3AZN - chains C and I of the 10 polymer chains in the assembly; structure by X-ray diffraction, 3.00 A resolution.

[Chain C]
Name: Histone H2A type 1-B/E
Organism: Homo sapiens
UniProtKB: P04908 (H2A1B_HUMAN); residues 0-129 here correspond to UniProt positions 1-130 (UniProt number = residue number + 1)
Amino-acid sequence (133 residues; each row starts with the number of its first residue; numbers below 1 keep their minus sign (Gly-3 is residue -3)):
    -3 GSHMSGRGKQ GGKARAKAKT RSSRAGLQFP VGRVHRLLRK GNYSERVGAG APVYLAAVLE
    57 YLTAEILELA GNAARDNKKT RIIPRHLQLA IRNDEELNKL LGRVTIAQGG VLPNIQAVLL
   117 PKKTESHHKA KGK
Disordered / not traced: -3 to 10, 119-129
Differences from the reference sequence: expression tag (-3 to -1)
Curated features (UniProtKB/Swiss-Prot):
  - modified residue: Ser1 (N-acetylserine), Arg3 (Citrulline), Lys5 (N6-(2-hydroxyisobutyryl)lysine), Lys9 (N6-(2-hydroxyisobutyryl)lysine), Lys13 (N6-(beta-hydroxybutyryl)lysine), Lys36 (N6-(2-hydroxyisobutyryl)lysine), Lys74 (N6-(2-hydroxyisobutyryl)lysine), Lys75 (N6-(2-hydroxyisobutyryl)lysine), Lys95 (N6-(2-hydroxyisobutyryl)lysine), Gln104 (N5-methylglutamine), Lys118 (N6-(2-hydroxyisobutyryl)lysine), Lys119 (N6-crotonyllysine), Thr120 (Phosphothreonine), Lys125 (N6-crotonyllysine)
  - cross-link (Glycyl lysine isopeptide (Lys-Gly)): Lys13 (interchain with G-Cter in ubiquitin), Lys15 (interchain with G-Cter in ubiquitin), Lys119 (interchain with G-Cter in ubiquitin)

[Chain I]
Molecule: 146-nt DNA strand
Sequence (146 nucleotides; row label = number of the first residue in the row):
     1 ATCAATATCC ACCTGCAGAT TCTACCAAAA GTGTATTTGG AAACTGCTCC ATCAAAAGGC
    61 ATGTTCAGCT GAATTCAGCT GAACATGCCT TTTGATGGAG CAGTTTCCAA ATACACTTTT
   121 GGTAGAATCT GCAGGTGGAT ATTGAT
Disordered / not traced: 146
Bound ions: Mn2+ site 1 near DG78 (its only coordinating residue here); Mn2+ site 2 near DG100 (its only coordinating residue here); Mn2+ site 3 near DG121 (its only coordinating residue here)

[Chain C / chain I interface]
Pairs across the interface - 15 pairs, chain C then chain I:
  Ala12(C) - DT32(I)  phosphate contact
  Lys13(C) - DG31(I)  phosphate contact
  Ala14(C) - DA30(I)  phosphate contact
  Ala14(C) - DG31(I)  phosphate contact
  Lys15(C) - DA30(I)  phosphate contact
  Lys15(C) - DG31(I)  hydrogen bond to the phosphate
  Thr16(C) - DA30(I)  phosphate contact
  Arg17(C) - DA30(I)  salt bridge to the phosphate
  Arg20(C) - DG31(I)  salt bridge to the phosphate
  Gly28(C) - DA29(I)  sugar contact
  Gly28(C) - DA30(I)  phosphate contact
  Arg32(C) - DA29(I)  salt bridge to the phosphate
  Arg42(C) - DT38(I)  hydrogen bond to the sugar
  Lys74(C) - DA11(I)  salt bridge to the phosphate
  Arg77(C) - DA19(I)  sugar contact
Interface residues without a listed pair, chain C (14 interface residues in all): Arg11, Arg29
Interface residues without a listed pair, chain I (9 interface residues in all): DA28, DT37

[Overview]
14 residues of chain C face 9 of chain I across their interface, with 2 hydrogen bonds and 4 salt bridges.
Among the polar pairs are Arg42(C)-DT38(I), Lys15(C)-DG31(I) and Arg17(C)-DA30(I).
Chain C is Histone H2A type 1-B/E (Homo sapiens) and chain I is a 146-nt DNA strand; the structure, Crystal
Structure of Human Nucleosome Core Particle Containing H4K91Q mutation, was determined by X-ray diffraction,
deposited together with 3AYW, 3AZE, 3AZF, 3AZG, 3AZH, 3AZJ and 3 further entries.
